Entry 1W7S (X-ray diffraction, 1.85 A resolution); this record covers chains A and B of the 4 polymer chains in the assembly.

Chain A (and B):
Protein: Green fluorescent protein
From: Aequorea victoria
Notes: chain B of this document is another copy of the same molecule, construct and numbering; everything in this record applies to it too
UniProtKB: P42212 (GFP_AEQVI); aligned to UniProt positions 1-238 over residues 1-238
Amino-acid sequence (236 residues; each row starts with the number of its first residue; note: 2 numbers in that range are skipped by the numbering (no residue carries them; nothing is unmodelled there)):
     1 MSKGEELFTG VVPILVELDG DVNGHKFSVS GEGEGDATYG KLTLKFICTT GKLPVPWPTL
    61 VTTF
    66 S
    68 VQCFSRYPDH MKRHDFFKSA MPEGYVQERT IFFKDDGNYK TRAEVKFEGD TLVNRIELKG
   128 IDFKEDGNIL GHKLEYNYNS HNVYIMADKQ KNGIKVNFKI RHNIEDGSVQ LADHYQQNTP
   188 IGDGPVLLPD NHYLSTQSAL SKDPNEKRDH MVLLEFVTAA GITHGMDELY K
Disordered / not traced: 1, 232-238 (chain B: 1-2, 232-238)
Sequence notes: engineered mutation Arg-80 (Gln in P42212); chromophore (66, 66, 66)
Modified positions: Ser-66 ([(4Z)-2-(1-amino-2-hydroxyethyl)-4-(4-hydroxybenzylidene)-5-oxo-4,5-dihydro-1H-imidazol-1-yl]acetic acid; GYS)
Covalent attachments: covalent link Phe-64/Ser-66; covalent link Ser-66/Val-68
What the authors report for this chain:
  - self-association interface (contacts with another copy of this molecule): Phe-223
  - conformationally variable residues: Glu-222
  - contacts within the chain: Val-68/Cys-70 (hydrogen bond)

Chain A / chain B interface:
Residue-residue contacts - 4 pairs, chain A then chain B:
  His-77(A) with His-77(B); Thr-230(B)
  Thr-230(A) with Arg-73(B), hydrogen bond (backbone-side chain); His-77(B)
Interface residues without a listed pair, chain A (4 interface residues in all): Arg-73, Pro-75
Interface residues without a listed pair, chain B (4 interface residues in all): Pro-75

Overview:
Chain A and chain B each contribute 4 residues to their interface; the contacts include 1 hydrogen bond. Its
one hydrogen-bonded contact is Thr-230(A)/Arg-73(B). From the paper: conformational variability at Glu-222(A);
a self-association interface involving Phe-223(A).
Chain A and chain B are both Green fluorescent protein (Aequorea victoria); the structure, Wild-Type Aequorea
victoria Green Fluorescent Protein, was determined by X-ray diffraction, deposited together with 1W7T and
1W7U.
